PDB entry 4JVZ | X-ray diffraction, 2.01 A resolution | chains D and E of the 5 polymer chains in the assembly

[Chain D (and E)]
Name: Carbon dioxide concentrating mechanism protein
From: Thermosynechococcus elongatus
Notes: chain E of this document is another copy of the same molecule, construct and numbering; everything in this record applies to it too
UniProtKB: Q8DKB4 (Q8DKB4_THEEB); residues 1-99 here = UniProt positions 1-99
Chain sequence (99 residues; each row starts with the number of its first residue):
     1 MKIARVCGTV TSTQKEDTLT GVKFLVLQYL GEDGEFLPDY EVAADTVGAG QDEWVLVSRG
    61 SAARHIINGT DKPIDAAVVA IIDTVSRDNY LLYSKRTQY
Disordered / not traced: 97-99 (chain E: 31-33, 96-99)

[Chain D / chain E interface]
Pairs across the interface (56; chain D residue first):
  Met-1(D) / Phe-24(E)  hydrophobic
  Met-1(D) / Glu-41(E)  hydrogen bond (backbone-side chain)
  Met-1(D) / Val-42(E)  hydrogen bond (backbone-backbone)
  Met-1(D) / Ala-44(E)
  Met-1(D) / Ile-74(E)  hydrophobic
  Met-1(D) / Asp-75(E)  hydrogen bond (backbone-side chain)
  Met-1(D) / Ala-76(E)
  Lys-2(D) / Asp-39(E)  salt bridge
  Lys-2(D) / Tyr-40(E)  hydrogen bond (side chain-backbone)
  Lys-2(D) / Glu-41(E)  salt bridge
  Ile-3(D) / Tyr-40(E)  hydrogen bond (backbone-side chain)
  Ile-3(D) / Val-42(E)  hydrophobic
  Leu-30(D) / Tyr-40(E)
  Glu-32(D) / Pro-38(E)
  Thr-46(D) / Glu-16(E)  hydrogen bond
  Val-47(D) / Gln-14(E)  hydrogen bond (backbone-side chain)
  Val-47(D) / Glu-16(E)
  Gly-48(D) / Gln-14(E)
  Leu-56(D) / Phe-24(E)  hydrophobic
  Leu-56(D) / Val-42(E)  hydrophobic
  Ser-58(D) / Pro-73(E)  hydrogen bond (side chain-backbone)
  Ser-58(D) / Asp-75(E)
  Arg-59(D) / Asp-75(E)  hydrogen bond (backbone-side chain)
  Ser-61(D) / Ser-61(E)
  Ser-61(D) / Arg-64(E)  hydrogen bond
  Ala-62(D) / Arg-64(E)
  Ala-62(D) / Pro-73(E)
  Ala-62(D) / Ile-74(E)
  His-65(D) / Arg-64(E)  hydrogen bond
  His-65(D) / Thr-70(E)
  His-65(D) / Asp-71(E)
  Ile-66(D) / Glu-16(E)
  Ile-67(D) / Glu-16(E)  hydrogen bond (backbone-side chain)
  Val-79(D) / Lys-15(E)
  Val-79(D) / Glu-16(E)  hydrogen bond (backbone-backbone)
  Val-79(D) / Leu-19(E)
  Val-79(D) / Pro-73(E)
  Ala-80(D) / Ser-12(E)
  Ala-80(D) / Gln-14(E)
  Ala-80(D) / Lys-15(E)
  Ile-81(D) / Ser-12(E)  hydrogen bond (backbone-side chain)
  Ile-81(D) / Gln-14(E)  hydrogen bond (backbone-backbone)
  Ile-82(D) / Val-10(E)  hydrophobic
  Ile-82(D) / Thr-11(E)
  Asp-83(D) / Thr-11(E)  hydrogen bond (backbone-backbone)
  Asp-83(D) / Ser-12(E)
  Asp-83(D) / Thr-13(E)  hydrogen bond
  Thr-84(D) / Thr-9(E)
  Thr-84(D) / Val-10(E)
  Thr-84(D) / Thr-11(E)  hydrogen bond (backbone-backbone)
  Val-85(D) / Thr-9(E)
  Val-85(D) / Val-10(E)  hydrophobic
  Ser-86(D) / Gly-8(E)
  Ser-86(D) / Thr-9(E)  hydrogen bond (backbone-backbone)
  Arg-87(D) / Cys-7(E)
  Asp-88(D) / Cys-7(E)  hydrogen bond (backbone-backbone)
Interface residues without a listed pair, chain D (28 interface residues in all): Gly-31, Val-57
Interface residues without a listed pair, chain E (29 interface residues in all): Val-26, Ala-43, Lys-72

[Summary]
28 residues of chain D and 29 residues of chain E are in contact, with 20 hydrogen bonds and 2 salt bridges.
Polar contacts include Lys-2(D)/Asp-39(E), Lys-2(D)/Glu-41(E) and Met-1(D)/Glu-41(E).
Both chains are Carbon dioxide concentrating mechanism protein (Thermosynechococcus elongatus). Entry 4JVZ
(Structure of Thermosynechococcus elongatus CcmL) was determined by X-ray diffraction together with 4JW0 from
the same study.
